4GSV - chain A; structure by X-ray diffraction, 1.48 A resolution.

== Chain A ==
Name: Arginase-1
Organism: Homo sapiens
Notes: EC 3.5.3.1; fragment: human arginase i
Reference sequence: P05089 (ARGI1_HUMAN); residue numbers follow UniProt; this construct covers 1-322
Sequence (322 residues; row label = number of the first residue in the row):
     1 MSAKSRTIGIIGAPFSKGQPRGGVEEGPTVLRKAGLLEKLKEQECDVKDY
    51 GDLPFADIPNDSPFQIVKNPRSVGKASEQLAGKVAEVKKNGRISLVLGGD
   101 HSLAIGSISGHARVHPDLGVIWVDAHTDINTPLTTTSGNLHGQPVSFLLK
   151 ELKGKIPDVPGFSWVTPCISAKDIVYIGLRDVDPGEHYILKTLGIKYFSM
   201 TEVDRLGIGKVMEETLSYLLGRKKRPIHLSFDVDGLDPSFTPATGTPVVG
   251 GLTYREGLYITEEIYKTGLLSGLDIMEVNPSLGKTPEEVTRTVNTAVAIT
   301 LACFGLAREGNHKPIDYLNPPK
Unresolved in the structure: 1-5, 320-322
Metal / ion sites: Ni2+ site 1: H101, D124, D128, D232 (together with 2(S)-amino-6-boronohexanoic acid); Ni2+ site 2: D124, H126, D232, D234 (together with 2(S)-amino-6-boronohexanoic acid)
Small-molecule neighbours: 2(S)-amino-6-boronohexanoic acid (ABH): H101, D124, H126, D128, N130, T135, S137, N139, H141, G142, D183, E186, D232, D234, T246, E277
UniProt features mapped onto this chain:
  - binding site (Mn(2+)): H101, D124, H126, D128, D232, D234
  - binding site (substrate): H126 to N130, S137 to N139, D183, T246, E277
  - modified residue: K17 (N6-succinyllysine), S62 (Phosphoserine), S72 (Phosphoserine), K75 (N6-succinyllysine), S163 (Phosphoserine), S217 (Phosphoserine)
  - natural variant: I11 (I11T: In ARGIN), G27 (G27D: In ARGIN), G74 (G74V: In ARGIN), A125 (A125V: In ARGIN), T134 (T134I: In ARGIN), G138 (G138V: In ARGIN), R180 (R180T: In ARGIN), G235 (G235R: In ARGIN), R308 (R308Q: In ARGIN)
From the paper describing this entry:
  - binding site for 2(S)-amino-6-boronohexanoic acid: T246
  - catalytic residues: H141 (citing earlier work)

== In short ==
Ligands of chain A: 2(S)-amino-6-boronohexanoic acid. The Ni2+ site 1 is built by H101, D124, D128 and D232.
D124, H126, D232 and D234 form the Ni2+ site 2. Curated annotation (UniProt) lists 6 Mn2+-binding residues and
11 substrate-binding residues. From the paper: the catalytic residue H141; a binding site for
2(S)-amino-6-boronohexanoic acid at T246.
Chain A is Arginase-1 (Homo sapiens); the structure, Crystal Structure of the Ni2+2-Human Arginase I-ABH
complex, was determined by X-ray diffraction (same publication as 4GSM, 4GSZ, 4GWC and 4GWD).
